Entry 7YI0 (electron microscopy, 3.20 A resolution); this record covers chains C and D of the 6 polymer chains in the assembly.

Chain C:
Molecule: Chromatin modification-related protein EAF3
From: Saccharomyces cerevisiae S288C
UniProt: Q12432 (EAF3_YEAST); residue numbers follow UniProt; this construct covers 1-401
Chain sequence (401 residues; row label = number of the first residue in the row):
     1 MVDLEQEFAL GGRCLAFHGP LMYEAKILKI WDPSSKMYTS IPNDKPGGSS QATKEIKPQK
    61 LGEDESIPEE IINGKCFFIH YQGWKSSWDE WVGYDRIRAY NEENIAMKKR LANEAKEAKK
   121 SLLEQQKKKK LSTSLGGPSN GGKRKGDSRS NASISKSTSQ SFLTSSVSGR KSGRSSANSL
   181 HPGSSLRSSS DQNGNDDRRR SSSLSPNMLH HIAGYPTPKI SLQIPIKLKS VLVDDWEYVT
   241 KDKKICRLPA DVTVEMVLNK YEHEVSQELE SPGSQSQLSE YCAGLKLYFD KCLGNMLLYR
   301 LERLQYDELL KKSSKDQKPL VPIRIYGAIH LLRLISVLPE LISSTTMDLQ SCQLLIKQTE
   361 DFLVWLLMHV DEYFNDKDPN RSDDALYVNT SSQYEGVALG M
Unresolved in the structure: 1-219
Swiss-Prot annotation at these positions:
  - modified residue: Ser201 (Phosphoserine)

Chain D:
Molecule: Transcriptional regulatory protein RCO1
From: Saccharomyces cerevisiae S288C
UniProt: Q04779 (RCO1_YEAST); residue numbers follow UniProt; this construct covers 1-684
Chain sequence (684 residues; row label = number of the first residue in the row):
     1 MDTSKKDTTR SPSHSNSSSP SSSSLSSSSS KEKKRPKRLS SQNVNYDLKR RKIITSEGIE
    61 RSFKNEHSNL AVEDNIPEEE PKELLEKDSK GNIIKLNEPS TISEDSKVSV TGLPLNKGPS
   121 EKIKRESLWN YRKNLGGQSN NSEMTLVPSK RFTQVPKNFQ DLNRNDLKTF LTENMTEESN
   181 IRSTIGWNGD IINRTRDREP ESDRDNKKLS NIRTKIILST NATYDSKSKL FGQNSIKSTS
   241 NASEKIFRDK NNSTIDFENE DFCSACNQSG SFLCCDTCPK SFHFLCLDPP IDPNNLPKGD
   301 WHCNECKFKI FINNSMATLK KIESNFIKQN NNVKIFAKLL FNIDSHNPKQ FQLPNYIKET
   361 FPAVKTGSRG QYSDENDKIP LTDRQLFNTS YGQSITKLDS YNPDTHIDSN SGKFLICYKC
   421 NQTRLGSWSH PENSRLIMTC DYCQTPWHLD CVPRASFKNL GSKWKCPLHS PTKVYKKIHH
   481 CQEDNSVNYK VWKKQRLINK KNQLYYEPLQ KIGYQNNGNI QIIPTTSHTD YDFNQDFKIT
   541 QIDENSIKYD FFDKIYKSKM VQKRKLFQFQ ESLIDKLVSN GSQNGNSEDN MVKDIASLIY
   601 FQVSNNDKSS NNKSASKSNN LRKLWDLKEL TNVVVPNELD SIQFNDFSSD EIKHLLYLKK
   661 IIESKPKEEL LKFLNIENPE NQSE
Unresolved in the structure: 1-106, 131-165, 188-258, 379-399, 478-488, 524-533, 566-684
Ion coordination: Zn2+ site 1: Cys263, Cys266, His283, Cys286; Zn2+ site 2: Cys275, Cys278, Cys303, Cys306; Zn2+ site 3: Cys417, Cys420, His448, Cys451; Zn2+ site 4: Cys440, Cys443, Cys466, His469
Swiss-Prot annotation at these positions:
  - zinc finger: Glu260 to Lys309 (PHD-type 1), Phe414 to Thr472 (PHD-type 2)
  - modified residue: Met1 (N-acetylmethionine), Ser68 (Phosphoserine), Ser683 (Phosphoserine)
What the authors report for this chain:
  - mutagenesis - L509A/Q510A/K511A/I512A/Y549A/Y556A/M560A: decreased catalytic activity

Chain C / chain D interface:
Residue-residue contacts (93; chain C residue first):
  Ile224(C) - Tyr356(D)
  Ile226(C) - Ile498(D)  hydrophobic
  Ile226(C) - Phe537(D)  hydrophobic
  Lys227(C) - Asp536(D)  salt bridge
  Lys229(C) - Ile357(D)
  Lys229(C) - Thr360(D)
  Lys229(C) - Phe361(D)
  Ser230(C) - Phe361(D)
  Leu232(C) - Ile357(D)  hydrophobic
  Val233(C) - Phe361(D)  hydrophobic
  Val233(C) - Tyr372(D)  hydrophobic
  Val233(C) - Arg496(D)
  Asp234(C) - Arg496(D)  salt bridge
  Trp236(C) - Lys358(D)
  Trp236(C) - Val364(D)  hydrophobic
  Trp236(C) - Thr366(D)
  Trp236(C) - Gly370(D)  hydrogen bond (side chain-backbone)
  Trp236(C) - Gln371(D)
  Trp236(C) - Tyr372(D)  hydrophobic
  Glu237(C) - Tyr372(D)
  Glu237(C) - Arg496(D)  salt bridge
  Thr240(C) - Gln371(D)
  Thr240(C) - Tyr372(D)  hydrogen bond (side chain-backbone)
  Lys241(C) - Tyr372(D)
  Lys241(C) - Asp374(D)  salt bridge
  Glu280(C) - Asn332(D)
  Glu280(C) - Val333(D)
  Glu280(C) - Lys334(D)  salt bridge
  Glu280(C) - Ile335(D)  hydrogen bond (side chain-backbone)
  Tyr281(C) - Ile335(D)  hydrophobic
  Tyr281(C) - Phe336(D)
  Ala283(C) - Val333(D)  hydrophobic
  Gly284(C) - Val333(D)
  Gly284(C) - Phe336(D)
  Leu285(C) - Phe336(D)
  Leu287(C) - Leu340(D)  hydrophobic
  Tyr288(C) - Phe336(D)  hydrophobic
  Tyr288(C) - Leu339(D)
  Tyr288(C) - Leu340(D)  hydrophobic
  Tyr288(C) - Ile343(D)  hydrophobic
  Cys292(C) - Ile343(D)  hydrophobic
  Gly294(C) - Asp288(D)
  Asn295(C) - Asp288(D)
  Asn295(C) - Ile343(D)
  Asn295(C) - His346(D)
  Asn295(C) - Pro348(D)
  Asn295(C) - Lys349(D)  hydrogen bond (backbone-backbone)
  Met296(C) - Ile343(D)  hydrophobic
  Met296(C) - Lys349(D)
  Met296(C) - Phe351(D)
  Leu297(C) - Phe351(D)
  Leu298(C) - Gln350(D)
  Leu298(C) - Phe351(D)  hydrogen bond (backbone-backbone)
  Tyr299(C) - Gln350(D)
  Tyr299(C) - Phe351(D)
  Tyr299(C) - Gln352(D)
  Arg300(C) - Gln268(D)  hydrogen bond
  Arg300(C) - His283(D)  hydrogen bond
  Arg300(C) - Cys286(D)
  Arg300(C) - Gln350(D)
  Arg303(C) - Leu285(D)  hydrogen bond (side chain-backbone)
  Arg303(C) - Cys286(D)
  Arg303(C) - Leu287(D)  hydrogen bond (side chain-backbone)
  Leu304(C) - Leu285(D)  hydrophobic
  Tyr306(C) - Asp288(D)  hydrogen bond
  Asp307(C) - Pro290(D)
  Leu310(C) - Pro290(D)
  Arg333(C) - Phe351(D)
  Ser336(C) - Pro354(D)
  Ser336(C) - Tyr356(D)  hydrogen bond (backbone-side chain)
  Ser336(C) - Ile357(D)
  Glu340(C) - Pro354(D)
  Leu341(C) - Leu339(D)
  Ser344(C) - Asn342(D)  hydrogen bond (backbone-side chain)
  Thr345(C) - Leu339(D)
  Thr345(C) - Asn342(D)
  Thr346(C) - Lys338(D)
  Leu354(C) - Lys334(D)
  Leu354(C) - Ile335(D)  hydrophobic
  Leu355(C) - Ile335(D)  hydrophobic
  Leu355(C) - Phe336(D)  hydrophobic
  Asp376(C) - Val491(D)
  Asp376(C) - Lys493(D)  salt bridge
  Lys377(C) - Tyr489(D)
  Asp378(C) - Tyr475(D)  hydrogen bond
  Asp378(C) - Tyr489(D)  hydrogen bond (backbone-side chain)
  Arg381(C) - Tyr475(D)
  Arg381(C) - Lys477(D)
  Arg381(C) - Tyr489(D)
  Ser382(C) - Tyr489(D)  hydrogen bond
  Val397(C) - Leu285(D)
  Met401(C) - His283(D)
  Met401(C) - Pro293(D)  hydrophobic
Also at the interface, not in a pair above, chain C (58 interface residues in all): Leu222, Tyr238, Lys291, Val337, Leu338, Pro339, Ile342, Met347, Leu367, Ala398
Also at the interface, not in a pair above, chain D (53 interface residues in all): Cys266, Ser269, Ser271, Pro289, Leu353, Lys365, Asp377, Asn534

Overview:
Chain C and chain D form an interface of 58 and 53 residues respectively; the contacts include 15 hydrogen
bonds and 6 salt bridges. Among the polar pairs are Lys227(C)-Asp536(D), Asp234(C)-Arg496(D) and
Glu237(C)-Arg496(D). The Zn2+ site 1 is built by Cys263(D), Cys266(D), His283(D) and Cys286(D). From the
paper: L509A/Q510A/K511A/I512A/Y549A/Y556A/M560A of chain D reduce catalytic activity.
Here chain C is Chromatin modification-related protein EAF3 and chain D is Transcriptional regulatory protein
RCO1, both from Saccharomyces cerevisiae S288C. Entry 7YI0 (Cryo-EM structure of Rpd3S complex) was determined
by electron microscopy together with 7YI1, 7YI2, 7YI3, 7YI4 and 7YI5 from the same study.
